4RMQ - chain A; structure by X-ray diffraction, 1.46 A resolution.

Chain A:
Molecule: Beta-2-microglobulin
Source organism: Homo sapiens
UniProtKB: P61769 (B2MG_HUMAN); residues 1-99 here correspond to UniProt positions 21-119 (UniProt number = residue number + 20)
Chain sequence (100 residues; each row starts with the number of its first residue; numbering starts at 0):
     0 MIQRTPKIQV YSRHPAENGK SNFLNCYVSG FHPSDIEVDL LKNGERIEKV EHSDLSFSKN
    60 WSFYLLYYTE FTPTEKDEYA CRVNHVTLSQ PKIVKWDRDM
Sequence notes: initiating methionine (0); engineered mutation Asn59 (Asp79 in P61769)
Disulfide bonds: Cys25-Cys80
Swiss-Prot annotation at these positions:
  - modified residue: Gln2 (Pyrrolidone carboxylic acid)
  - glycosylation: Ile1 (N-linked (Glc) (glycation) isoleucine), Lys19 (N-linked (Glc) (glycation) lysine), Lys41 (N-linked (Glc) (glycation) lysine), Lys48 (N-linked (Glc) (glycation) lysine), Lys58 (N-linked (Glc) (glycation) lysine), Lys91 (N-linked (Glc) (glycation) lysine), Lys94 (N-linked (Glc) (glycation) lysine)
Reported in the primary citation:
  - mutagenesis - D34N, D59N (Tm change 2.8 degC): decreased stability

In short:
The paper reports that D34N and D59N reduce stability.
Chain A is Beta-2-microglobulin (Homo sapiens); the structure, Crystal structure of the D59N Beta-2
Microglobulin mutant, was determined by X-ray diffraction, deposited together with 4RMR, 4RMS and 4RMT.
